PDB entry 4D3S | X-ray diffraction, 2.24 A resolution | chains D and E

# Chain D (and E)
Molecule: Imine reductase
Organism: Nocardiopsis halophila
Notes: EC 1.5.1.3; chain E of this document is another copy of the same molecule, construct and numbering; everything in this record applies to it too
Amino-acid sequence (293 residues; numbered 1 to 293; the number before each row is that of its first residue):
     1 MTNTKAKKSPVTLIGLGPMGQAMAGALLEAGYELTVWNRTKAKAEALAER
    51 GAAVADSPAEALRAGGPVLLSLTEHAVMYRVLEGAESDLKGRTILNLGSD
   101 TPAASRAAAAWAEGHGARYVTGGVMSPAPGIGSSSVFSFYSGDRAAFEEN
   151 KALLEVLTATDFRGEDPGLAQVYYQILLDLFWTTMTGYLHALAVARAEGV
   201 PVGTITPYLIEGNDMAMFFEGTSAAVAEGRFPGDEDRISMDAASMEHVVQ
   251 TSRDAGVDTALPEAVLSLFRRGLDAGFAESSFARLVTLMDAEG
Unresolved in the structure: 1-7, 293 (chain E: 1-10, 43-53, 59, 83, 212-213, 293)

# Chain D / chain E interface
Residue-residue contacts - 153 pairs, chain D then chain E:
  Thr73(D) with His247(E)
  Ser99(D) with His247(E)
  Asp100(D) with His247(E), salt bridge
  Thr101(D) with Gln250(E); Thr251(E)
  Pro102(D) with Thr251(E)
  Phe139(D) with Tyr208(E), hydrophobic
  Asp161(D) with Tyr208(E), hydrogen bond
  Arg163(D) with Thr204(E); Tyr208(E), hydrogen bond
  Leu169(D) with Val200(E), hydrophobic
  Val172(D) with Glu198(E); Val200(E), hydrophobic
  Tyr173(D) with Val200(E); Thr204(E); Ile205(E), hydrophobic; Tyr208(E), hydrophobic
  Gln175(D) with His247(E); Val248(E); Thr251(E)
  Ile176(D) with Ala191(E); Val194(E), hydrophobic; Ala195(E), hydrophobic
  Leu177(D) with Tyr208(E); Leu209(E), hydrophobic
  Asp179(D) with His190(E), salt bridge; Ala191(E); Val248(E)
  Leu180(D) with Thr184(E); Tyr188(E); Leu209(E), hydrophobic
  Phe181(D) with Met215(E), hydrophobic; Phe218(E), hydrophobic
  Trp182(D) with Asp241(E); Ser244(E), hydrogen bond; Met245(E); Phe269(E), hydrophobic; Phe282(E), hydrophobic
  Thr183(D) with Thr183(E); Gly187(E); Val265(E)
  Thr184(D) with Leu180(E); Thr184(E); Phe219(E)
  Met185(D) with Met215(E), hydrophobic; Phe219(E), hydrophobic; Phe282(E)
  Thr186(D) with Val265(E); Leu268(E); Phe282(E)
  Gly187(D) with Thr183(E)
  Tyr188(D) with Leu180(E); Phe219(E), hydrogen bond (side chain-backbone); Ser223(E), hydrogen bond
  Leu189(D) with Thr222(E); Phe282(E), hydrophobic; Ala283(E); Leu285(E), hydrophobic; Val286(E); Met289(E), hydrophobic
  His190(D) with Asp179(E), salt bridge; Met289(E)
  Ala191(D) with Ile176(E); Asp179(E)
  Leu192(D) with Ser223(E)
  Ala193(D) with Asp290(E)
  Val194(D) with Ile176(E), hydrophobic
  Ala195(D) with Ile176(E), hydrophobic
  Arg196(D) with Val226(E); Asp290(E), salt bridge
  Ala197(D) with Ala291(E), hydrophobic
  Glu198(D) with Val172(E)
  Val200(D) with Val172(E), hydrophobic; Tyr173(E)
  Val202(D) with Ser223(E)
  Thr204(D) with Arg163(E); Tyr173(E)
  Ile205(D) with Tyr173(E), hydrophobic; Ile176(E), hydrophobic; Leu177(E), hydrophobic
  Thr206(D) with Ser223(E), hydrogen bond
  Tyr208(D) with Phe137(E), hydrophobic; Phe139(E), hydrophobic; Asp161(E), hydrogen bond; Arg163(E), hydrogen bond; Leu177(E)
  Leu209(D) with Leu177(E), hydrophobic; Leu180(E)
  Ile210(D) with Ala216(E), hydrophobic; Phe219(E), hydrophobic; Glu220(E)
  Gly212(D) with Phe137(E)
  Asn213(D) with Met125(E)
  Met215(D) with Phe181(E), hydrophobic; Met185(E), hydrophobic
  Ala216(D) with Ile210(E), hydrophobic
  Phe218(D) with Phe181(E), hydrophobic
  Phe219(D) with Thr184(E); Met185(E), hydrophobic; Tyr188(E), hydrogen bond (backbone-side chain); Ile210(E), hydrophobic
  Glu220(D) with Ile210(E)
  Thr222(D) with Met185(E); Leu189(E)
  Ser223(D) with Tyr188(E), hydrogen bond; Leu192(E); Val202(E); Thr206(E), hydrogen bond
  Val226(D) with Arg196(E)
  Glu235(D) with Pro18(E)
  Met240(D) with Pro18(E)
  Asp241(D) with Trp182(E)
  Ser244(D) with Trp182(E), hydrogen bond
  Met245(D) with Trp182(E), hydrophobic
  His247(D) with Thr73(E); Glu74(E); Ser99(E); Asp100(E), salt bridge; Thr101(E); Gln175(E)
  Val248(D) with Gln175(E), hydrogen bond (backbone-side chain); Asp179(E)
  Gln250(D) with Thr101(E)
  Thr251(D) with Thr101(E); Pro102(E); Gln175(E)
  Asp254(D) with Ala103(E)
  Ala255(D) with Ala291(E)
  Gly256(D) with Ala291(E)
  Val257(D) with Met289(E)
  Asp258(D) with Arg271(E), salt bridge; Leu288(E); Met289(E), hydrogen bond (backbone-backbone)
  Ala264(D) with Ala264(E), hydrophobic
  Val265(D) with Thr183(E); Thr186(E)
  Phe269(D) with Trp182(E), hydrophobic
  Arg271(D) with Asp258(E), salt bridge
  Phe282(D) with Trp182(E), hydrophobic; Met185(E); Thr186(E); Leu189(E), hydrophobic
  Ala283(D) with Leu189(E)
  Leu285(D) with Leu189(E), hydrophobic
  Val286(D) with Leu189(E); Arg196(E)
  Met289(D) with Leu189(E), hydrophobic; His190(E); Val257(E); Asp258(E), hydrogen bond (backbone-backbone)
  Asp290(D) with Arg196(E), salt bridge
  Ala291(D) with Ala255(E); Gly256(E)
Interface residues without a listed pair, chain D (90 interface residues in all): Pro18, Glu74, Ala103, Arg106, Phe137, Leu178, Ala243, Ala260, Leu261, Pro262, Leu268, Leu288, Glu292
Interface residues without a listed pair, chain E (89 interface residues in all): Arg106, Pro127, Pro129, Leu169, Leu178, Ala193, Ala197, Met240, Asp254, Ala260, Leu261, Pro262, Glu292

# In short
90 residues of chain D and 89 residues of chain E are in contact, with 15 hydrogen bonds and 8 salt bridges.
Polar contacts include Asp100(D)-His247(E), Asp179(D)-His190(E) and Arg196(D)-Asp290(E).
Both chains are Imine reductase (Nocardiopsis halophila). Entry 4D3S (Imine reductase from Nocardiopsis
halophila) was determined by X-ray diffraction together with 4D3D and 4D3F from the same study.
